7OQC - chains 1 and G of the 18 polymer chains in the assembly; structure by electron microscopy, 4.10 A resolution (low resolution: residue-level contacts below are approximate; hydrogen-bond / salt-bridge calls are withheld).

Chain 1:
Molecule: U1 snRNA
Organism: Saccharomyces cerevisiae
Sequence (568 nucleotides; numbered 1 to 568; the number before each row is that of its first residue):
     1 AUACUUACCUUAAGAUAUCAGAGGAGAUCAAGAAGUCCUACUGAUCAAAC
    51 AUGCGCUUCCAAUAGUAGAAGGACGUUAAGCAUUUAUCAUUGAACUAUAA
   101 UUGUUCAUUGAAGUCAUUGAUGCAAACUCCUUGGUCACACACACAUACGG
   151 CGCGGAAGGCGUGUUUGCUGACGUUUCCAUUCCCUUGUUUCAAUCAUUGG
   201 UUAAUCCCUUGAUUCCUUUGGGGAUUUUUGGGUUAAACUGAUUUUUGGGG
   251 CCCUUUGUUUCUUCUGCCUGGAGAAGUUUGACACCAAAUUCAAAUUGGUG
   301 UUAGGGGAGCUGGGGCCUUUCAAAAGAGAGCUUUGUAGAGGCAUUCUUUU
   351 UGACUACUUUUCUCUAGCGUGCCAUUUUAGUUUUUGACGGCAGAUUCGAA
   401 UGAACUUAAGUUUAUGAUGAAGGUAUGGCUGUUGAGAUUAUUUGGUCGGG
   451 AUUGUAGUUUGAAGAUGUGCUCUUUUGAGCAGUCUCAACUUUGCUCGUUC
   501 CCGUUAUGGGAAAAAUUUUGGAAGGUCUUGGUAGGAACGGGUGGAUCUUA
   551 UAAUUUUUGAUUUAUUUU
Disordered / not traced: 27-33, 566-568

Chain G:
Protein: 56 kDa U1 small nuclear ribonucleoprotein component
Organism: Saccharomyces cerevisiae
UniProt: Q03782 (SNU56_YEAST); residue numbers follow UniProt; this construct covers 1-492
Amino-acid sequence (492 residues; row label = number of the first residue in the row):
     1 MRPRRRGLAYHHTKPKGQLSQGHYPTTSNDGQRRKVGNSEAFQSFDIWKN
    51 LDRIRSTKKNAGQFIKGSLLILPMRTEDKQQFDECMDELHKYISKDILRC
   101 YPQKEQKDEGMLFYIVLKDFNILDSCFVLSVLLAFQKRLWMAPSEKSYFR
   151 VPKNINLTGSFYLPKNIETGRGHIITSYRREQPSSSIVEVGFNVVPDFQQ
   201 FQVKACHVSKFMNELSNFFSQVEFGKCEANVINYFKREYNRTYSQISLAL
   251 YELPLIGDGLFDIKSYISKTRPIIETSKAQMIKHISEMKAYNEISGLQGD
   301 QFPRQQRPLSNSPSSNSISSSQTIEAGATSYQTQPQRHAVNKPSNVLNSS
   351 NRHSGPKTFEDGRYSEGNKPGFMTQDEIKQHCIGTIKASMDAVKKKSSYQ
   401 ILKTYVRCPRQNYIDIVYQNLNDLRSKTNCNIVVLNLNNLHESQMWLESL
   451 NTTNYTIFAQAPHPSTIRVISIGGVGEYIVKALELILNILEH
Disordered / not traced: 1-42, 171-184, 296-492
Curated features (UniProtKB/Swiss-Prot):
  - mutagenesis: Ser125 (S125F: Loss of function)

How chain 1 and chain G interact:
Residue-residue contacts - 20 pairs, chain 1 then chain G:
  A79(1) with Asn166(G); Ile167(G); Glu168(G)
  C81(1) with Glu223(G)
  A86(1) with Cys227(G); Glu228(G)
  U105(1) with Arg99(G)
  C106(1) with Tyr101(G); Lys104(G); Asn233(G); Lys236(G)
  A107(1) with Lys104(G); Asn233(G); Lys236(G)
  U117(1) with Lys226(G)
  U118(1) with Asn166(G); Gly225(G); Lys226(G)
  G119(1) with Lys226(G)
  A120(1) with Lys226(G)
Interface residues without a listed pair, chain 1 (13 interface residues in all): U83, U84, U87
Interface residues without a listed pair, chain G (15 interface residues in all): Lys165, Asn230

In short:
13 residues of chain 1 face 15 of chain G across their interface. From UniProt: one mutagenesis site on chain
G.
Here chain 1 is U1 snRNA and chain G is 56 kDa U1 small nuclear ribonucleoprotein component, both from
Saccharomyces cerevisiae. Entry 7OQC (The U1 part of Saccharomyces cerevisiae spliceosomal pre-A complex
(delta BS-A ACT1)) was determined by electron microscopy, deposited together with 7OQB and 7OQE.
